Entry 7KC2 (electron microscopy, 2.67 A resolution); this record covers chains A and D of the 4 polymer chains in the assembly.

Chain A (and D):
Name: Alcohol dehydrogenase
From: Saccharomyces cerevisiae
Notes: EC 1.1.1.1; chain D of this document is another copy of the same molecule, construct and numbering; everything in this record applies to it too
UniProt: S5RZC2 (S5RZC2_YEASX); residues 1-347 here correspond to UniProt positions 2-348 (UniProt number = residue number + 1)
Chain sequence (347 residues; each row starts with the number of its first residue):
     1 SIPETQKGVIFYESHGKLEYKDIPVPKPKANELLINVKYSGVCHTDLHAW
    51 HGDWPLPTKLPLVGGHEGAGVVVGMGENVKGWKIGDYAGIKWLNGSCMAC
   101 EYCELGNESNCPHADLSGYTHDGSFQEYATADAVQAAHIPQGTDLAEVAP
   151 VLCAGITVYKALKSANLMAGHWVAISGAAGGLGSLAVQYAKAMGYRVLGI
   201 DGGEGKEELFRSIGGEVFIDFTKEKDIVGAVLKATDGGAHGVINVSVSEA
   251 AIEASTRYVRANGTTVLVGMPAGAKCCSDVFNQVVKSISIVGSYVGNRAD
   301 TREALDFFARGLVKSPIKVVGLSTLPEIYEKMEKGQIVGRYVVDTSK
Bound ions: Zn2+ site 1: Cys43, His66, Cys153; Zn2+ site 2: Cys97, Cys100, Cys103, Cys111
Small-molecule neighbours: NAD (nicotinamide-adenine-dinucleotide): Cys43, His44, Thr45, His48, Trp54, Cys153, Thr157, Ser176, Gly177, Ala179, Gly180, Gly181, Leu182, Gly183, Ile200, Asp201, Gly202, Lys206, Phe221, Val245, Ser246, Val247, Ser248, Ala251, Val268, Gly269, Met270, Pro271, Ser293, Tyr294, Val295, Met332, Ile337, Arg340

Chain A / chain D interface:
Residue-residue contacts (69):
  Trp54(A) - Phe281(D)  hydrophobic
  Pro55(A) - Phe281(D)  hydrophobic
  Leu56(A) - Phe281(D)  hydrophobic
  Glu101(A) - Arg260(D)  salt bridge
  Tyr102(A) - Arg260(D)
  Tyr102(A) - Ala261(D)  hydrophobic
  Asn107(A) - Asn262(D)  hydrogen bond
  Asn110(A) - Ala261(D)
  Asn110(A) - Asn262(D)  hydrogen bond
  Asn110(A) - Val285(D)  hydrogen bond (side chain-backbone)
  Asn110(A) - Lys286(D)
  Asn110(A) - Ser287(D)
  Arg260(A) - Glu101(D)  salt bridge
  Arg260(A) - Tyr102(D)
  Ala261(A) - Tyr102(D)  hydrophobic
  Ala261(A) - Asn110(D)
  Asn262(A) - Asn107(D)  hydrogen bond
  Asn262(A) - Asn110(D)  hydrogen bond
  Leu267(A) - Val284(D)
  Val268(A) - Val284(D)
  Gly269(A) - Val280(D)
  Met270(A) - Val284(D)  hydrophobic
  Ala274(A) - Asp279(D)
  Ala274(A) - Val280(D)  hydrogen bond (backbone-backbone)
  Lys275(A) - Ser278(D)
  Lys275(A) - Val280(D)
  Cys276(A) - Cys276(D)
  Cys276(A) - Cys277(D)
  Cys276(A) - Ser278(D)  hydrogen bond (backbone-backbone)
  Cys276(A) - Val280(D)
  Cys277(A) - Cys276(D)
  Cys277(A) - Cys277(D)  disulfide
  Ser278(A) - Lys275(D)
  Ser278(A) - Cys276(D)  hydrogen bond (backbone-backbone)
  Asp279(A) - Ala274(D)
  Val280(A) - Gly269(D)
  Val280(A) - Ala274(D)  hydrogen bond (backbone-backbone)
  Val280(A) - Lys275(D)
  Val280(A) - Cys276(D)
  Phe281(A) - Trp54(D)  hydrophobic
  Phe281(A) - Pro55(D)  hydrophobic
  Phe281(A) - Leu56(D)  hydrophobic
  Gln283(A) - Ile290(D)  hydrogen bond (side chain-backbone)
  Val284(A) - Leu267(D)
  Val284(A) - Val268(D)
  Val284(A) - Met270(D)  hydrophobic
  Val284(A) - Ser293(D)
  Val284(A) - Tyr294(D)
  Val285(A) - Asn110(D)  hydrogen bond (backbone-side chain)
  Val285(A) - Tyr294(D)
  Lys286(A) - Asn110(D)
  Ser287(A) - Asn110(D)
  Ser287(A) - Gly292(D)
  Ser287(A) - Tyr294(D)
  Ile288(A) - Ile290(D)
  Ile288(A) - Gly292(D)
  Ser289(A) - Ile290(D)
  Ser289(A) - Val291(D)
  Ile290(A) - Gln283(D)  hydrogen bond (backbone-side chain)
  Ile290(A) - Ile288(D)
  Ile290(A) - Ser289(D)
  Ile290(A) - Ile290(D)  hydrogen bond (backbone-backbone)
  Val291(A) - Ser289(D)
  Gly292(A) - Ser287(D)
  Gly292(A) - Ile288(D)
  Ser293(A) - Val284(D)
  Tyr294(A) - Val284(D)
  Tyr294(A) - Val285(D)
  Tyr294(A) - Ser287(D)
Interface residues without a listed pair, chain A (37 interface residues in all): His240, Ile252, Pro271
Interface residues without a listed pair, chain D (37 interface residues in all): His240, Ile252, Pro271
Cross-chain cystine bridges: Cys277(A)-Cys277(D)

Overview:
The chain A/chain D interface involves 37 residues from each chain; the contacts include 1 disulfide bond, 13
hydrogen bonds and 2 salt bridges. Polar pairs include Glu101(A)-Arg260(D), Asn107(A)-Asn262(D) and
Asn110(A)-Asn262(D). Bound to chain A: NAD. Cys43(A), His66(A) and Cys153(A) coordinate Zn2+ site 1.
Chain A and chain D are both Alcohol dehydrogenase (Saccharomyces cerevisiae); the structure, Symmetry in
Yeast Alcohol Dehydrogenase 1 -Closed Form with NADH, was determined by electron microscopy, deposited
together with 7KCB, 7KCQ and 7KJY.
